Entry 7NK9 (electron microscopy, 2.90 A resolution); this record covers chains b and d of the 14 polymer chains in the assembly.

[Chain b]
Molecule: ATP synthase subunit b
From: Mycolicibacterium smegmatis (strain ATCC 700084 / mc(2)155)
UniProt: A0R204 (ATPF_MYCS2); residue numbers follow UniProt; this construct covers 1-170
Sequence (180 residues; each row starts with the number of its first residue):
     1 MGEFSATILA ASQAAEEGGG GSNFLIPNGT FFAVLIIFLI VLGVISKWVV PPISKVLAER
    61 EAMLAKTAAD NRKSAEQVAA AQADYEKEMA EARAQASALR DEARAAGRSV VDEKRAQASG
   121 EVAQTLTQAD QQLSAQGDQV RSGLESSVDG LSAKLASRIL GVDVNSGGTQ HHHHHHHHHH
Not modelled in the structure: 1-21, 83-180
Sequence notes: expression tag (171-180)

[Chain d]
Molecule: ATP synthase subunit b-delta
From: Mycolicibacterium smegmatis (strain ATCC 700084 / mc(2)155)
UniProt: A0R203 (ATPFD_MYCS2); numbering as in UniProt (aligned over 1-445)
Sequence (445 residues; numbered 1 to 445; the number before each row is that of its first residue):
     1 MSIFIGQLIG FAVIAFIIVK WVVPPVRTLM RNQQEAVRAA LAESAEAAKK LADADAMHAK
    61 ALADAKAESE KVTEEAKQDS ERIAAQLSEQ AGSEAERIKA QGAQQIQLMR QQLIRQLRTG
   121 LGAEAVNKAA EIVRAHVADP QAQSATVDRF LSELEQMAPS SVVIDTAATS RLRAASRQSL
   181 AALVEKFDSV AGGLDADGLT NLADELASVA KLLLSETALN KHLAEPTDDS APKVRLLERL
   241 LSDKVSATTL DLLRTAVSNR WSTESNLIDA VEHTARLALL KRAEIAGEVD EVEEQLFRFG
   301 RVLDAEPRLS ALLSDYTTPA EGRVALLDKA LTGRPGVNQT AAALLSQTVG LLRGERADEA
   361 VIDLAELAVS RRGEVVAHVS AAAELSDAQR TRLTEVLSRI YGRPVSVQLH VDPELLGGLS
   421 ITVGDEVIDG SIASRLAAAQ TGLPD
Not modelled in the structure: 60-445

[Interface between chain b and chain d]
Pairs across the interface - 19 pairs, chain b then chain d:
  Arg60(b) with Val37(d)
  Met63(b) with Leu41(d), hydrophobic; Ser44(d)
  Lys66(b) with Ser44(d), hydrogen bond
  Thr67(b) with Glu43(d); Ser44(d), hydrogen bond; Ala47(d)
  Asp70(b) with Ala47(d); Ala48(d), hydrogen bond (side chain-backbone); Leu51(d)
  Asn71(b) with Ala47(d); Lys50(d)
  Ser74(b) with Lys50(d); Leu51(d), hydrogen bond (side chain-backbone)
  Gln77(b) with Ala54(d); Asp55(d), hydrogen bond; His58(d)
  Val78(b) with Ala54(d), hydrophobic
  Ala81(b) with His58(d)
Also at the interface, not in a pair above, chain b (11 interface residues in all): Leu64
Also at the interface, not in a pair above, chain d (14 interface residues in all): Gln33, Ala40, Met57

[In short]
The interface between chain b and chain d involves 11 residues on one side and 14 on the other; the contacts
include 5 hydrogen bonds. Among the polar pairs are Lys66(b)-Ser44(d), Thr67(b)-Ser44(d) and
Asp70(b)-Ala48(d).
Here chain b is ATP synthase subunit b and chain d is ATP synthase subunit b-delta, both from
Mycolicibacterium smegmatis (strain ATCC 700084 / mc(2)155). Entry 7NK9 (Mycobacterium smegmatis ATP synthase
Fo domain state 1) was determined by electron microscopy (same publication as 7NJK, 7NJL, 7NJM, 7NJN, 7NJO,
7NJP and 20 further entries).
